PDB entry 8V7L | electron microscopy, 2.90 A resolution | chains B and I of the 11 polymer chains in the assembly

[Chain B]
Molecule: Histone H4
From: Xenopus laevis
Reference sequence: P62799 (H4_XENLA); residues 1-102 here correspond to UniProt positions 2-103 (UniProt number = residue number + 1)
Sequence (102 residues; row label = number of the first residue in the row):
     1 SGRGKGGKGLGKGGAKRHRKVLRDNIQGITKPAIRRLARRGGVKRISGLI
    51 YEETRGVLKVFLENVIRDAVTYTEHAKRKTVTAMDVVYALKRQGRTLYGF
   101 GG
Disordered / not traced: 1-14
UniProt features mapped onto this chain:
  - DNA-binding region: Lys-16 to Lys-20
  - modified residue: Ser-1 (N-acetylserine), Arg-3 (Asymmetric dimethylarginine), Lys-5 (N6-(2-hydroxyisobutyryl)lysine), Lys-8 (N6-(2-hydroxyisobutyryl)lysine), Lys-12 (N6-(2-hydroxyisobutyryl)lysine), Lys-16 (N6-(2-hydroxyisobutyryl)lysine), Lys-20 (N6,N6,N6-trimethyllysine), Lys-31 (N6-(2-hydroxyisobutyryl)lysine), Lys-44 (N6-(2-hydroxyisobutyryl)lysine), Ser-47 (Phosphoserine), Tyr-51 (Phosphotyrosine), Lys-59 (N6-(2-hydroxyisobutyryl)lysine), Lys-77 (N6-(2-hydroxyisobutyryl)lysine), Lys-79 (N6-(2-hydroxyisobutyryl)lysine), Tyr-88 (Phosphotyrosine), Lys-91 (N6-(2-hydroxyisobutyryl)lysine)
  - cross-link (Glycyl lysine isopeptide (Lys-Gly)): Lys-31 (interchain with G-Cter in UFM1), Lys-91 (interchain with G-Cter in ubiquitin)

[Chain I]
Molecule: Widom 601 DNA (147-mer) plus 60 base pairs flanking DNA (reverse strand)
Sequence (207 nucleotides; each row starts with the number of its first residue):
     1 AGAGTGGGAGCTCGGAACACTATCCGACTGGCACCGGCAAGGTCGCTGTT
    51 CAATACATGCACAGGATGTATATATCTGACACGTGCCTGGAGACTAGGGA
   101 GTAATCCCCTTGGCGGTTAAAACGCGGGGGACAGCGCGTACGTGCGTTTA
   151 AGCGGTGCTAGAGCTGTCTACGACCAATTGAGCGGCCTCGGCACCGGGAT
   201 TCTCCAG
Disordered / not traced: 1-67

[Chain B / chain I interface]
Pairs across the interface - 11 pairs, chain B then chain I:
  Arg-35(B) / DG142(I)  salt bridge to the phosphate
  Arg-45(B) / DC141(I)  hydrogen bond to the sugar
  Arg-45(B) / DG142(I)  sugar contact
  Ile-46(B) / DC141(I)  sugar contact
  Ile-46(B) / DG142(I)  hydrogen bond to the phosphate
  Ser-47(B) / DC141(I)  phosphate contact
  Gly-48(B) / DC141(I)  hydrogen bond to the phosphate
  Arg-78(B) / DA162(I)  phosphate contact
  Lys-79(B) / DG161(I)  salt bridge to the phosphate
  Lys-79(B) / DA162(I)  hydrogen bond to the phosphate
  Thr-80(B) / DA162(I)  hydrogen bond to the phosphate
Other interface residues (no listed pair), chain B (9 interface residues in all): Val-21
Other interface residues (no listed pair), chain I (7 interface residues in all): DT143, DA150, DG163

[In short]
The interface between chain B and chain I involves 9 residues on one side and 7 on the other, with 5 hydrogen
bonds and 2 salt bridges. Polar contacts include Arg-45(B)/DC141(I), Ile-46(B)/DG142(I) and
Gly-48(B)/DC141(I). Curated annotation (UniProt) lists a DNA-binding region on chain B.
Here chain B is Histone H4 (Xenopus laevis) and chain I is Widom 601 DNA (147-mer) plus 60 base pairs flanking
DNA (reverse strand). Entry 8V7L (Cryo-EM structure of singly-bound SNF2h-nucleosome complex with SNF2h at
inactive SHL2 (conformation 2)) was determined by electron microscopy together with 8V4Y and 8V6V from the
same study.
